PDB entry 4HNX | X-ray diffraction, 2.34 A resolution | chains A and B

[Chain A]
Protein: N-terminal acetyltransferase A complex subunit NAT1
From: Saccharomyces cerevisiae S288c
UniProtKB: P12945 (NAT1_YEAST); numbering as in UniProt (aligned over 1-854)
Sequence (863 residues; row label = number of the first residue in the row):
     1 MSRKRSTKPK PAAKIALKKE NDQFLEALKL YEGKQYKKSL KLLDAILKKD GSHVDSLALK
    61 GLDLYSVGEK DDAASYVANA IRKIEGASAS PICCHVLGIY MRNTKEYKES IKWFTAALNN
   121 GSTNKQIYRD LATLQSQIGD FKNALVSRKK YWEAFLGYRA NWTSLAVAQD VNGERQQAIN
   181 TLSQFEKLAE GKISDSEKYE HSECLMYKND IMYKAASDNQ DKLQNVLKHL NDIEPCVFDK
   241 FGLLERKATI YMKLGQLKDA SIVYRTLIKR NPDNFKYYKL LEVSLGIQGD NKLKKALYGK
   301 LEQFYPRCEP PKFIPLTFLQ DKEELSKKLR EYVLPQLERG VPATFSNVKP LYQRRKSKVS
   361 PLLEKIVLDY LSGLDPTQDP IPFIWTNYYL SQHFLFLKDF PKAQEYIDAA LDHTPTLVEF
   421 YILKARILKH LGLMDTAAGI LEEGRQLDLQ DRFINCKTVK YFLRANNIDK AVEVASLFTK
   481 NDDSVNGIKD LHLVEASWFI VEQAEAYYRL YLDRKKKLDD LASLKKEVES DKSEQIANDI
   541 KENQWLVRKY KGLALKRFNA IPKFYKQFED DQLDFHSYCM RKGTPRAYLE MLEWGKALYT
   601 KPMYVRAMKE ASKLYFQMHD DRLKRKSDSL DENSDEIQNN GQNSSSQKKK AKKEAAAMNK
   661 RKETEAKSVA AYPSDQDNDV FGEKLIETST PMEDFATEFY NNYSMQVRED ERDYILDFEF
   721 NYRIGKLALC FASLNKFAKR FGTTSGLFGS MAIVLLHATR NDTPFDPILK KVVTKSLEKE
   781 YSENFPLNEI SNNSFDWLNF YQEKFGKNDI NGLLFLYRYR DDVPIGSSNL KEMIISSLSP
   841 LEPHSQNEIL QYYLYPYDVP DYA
Unresolved in the structure: 1-17, 50, 480-493, 523-528, 624-678, 759-807, 856-863
Construct notes: expression tag (855-863)
Curated features (UniProtKB/Swiss-Prot):
  - modified residue: Ser2 (N-acetylserine), Ser674 (Phosphoserine)

[Chain B]
Protein: N-terminal acetyltransferase A complex catalytic subunit ARD1
From: Saccharomyces cerevisiae S288c
Notes: EC 2.3.1.88
UniProtKB: P07347 (ARD1_YEAST); residues 1-238 here = UniProt positions 1-238
Sequence (248 residues; numbered 1 to 248; the number before each row is that of its first residue):
     1 MPINIRRATI NDIICMQNAN LHNLPENYMM KYYMYHILSW PEASFVATTT TLDCEDSDEQ
    61 DENDKLELTL DGTNDGRTIK LDPTYLAPGE KLVGYVLVKM NDDPDQQNEP PNGHITSLSV
   121 MRTYRRMGIA ENLMRQALFA LREVHQAEYV SLHVRQSNRA ALHLYRDTLA FEVLSIEKSY
   181 YQDGEDAYAM KKVLKLEELQ ISNFTHRRLK ENEEKLEDDL ESDLLEDIIK QGVNDIIVEQ
   241 KLISEEDL
Unresolved in the structure: 1, 55-78, 208-214, 246-248
Construct notes: expression tag (239-248)

[Interface between chain A and chain B]
Residue-residue contacts (139):
  Tyr199(A) with Pro41(B); Glu42(B), hydrogen bond; Val144(B), hydrophobic; His145(B)
  Glu203(A) with Glu42(B)
  Phe238(A) with Glu143(B); Val144(B); Gln146(B)
  Asp239(A) with Arg7(B), salt bridge; Glu42(B)
  Lys240(A) with Glu143(B)
  Phe241(A) with Arg7(B); Gln136(B)
  Ile262(A) with Leu220(B)
  Arg265(A) with Asp218(B), salt bridge; Asp219(B), salt bridge; Leu220(B); Glu221(B); Ser222(B), hydrogen bond (side chain-backbone); Leu224(B)
  Thr266(A) with Leu220(B)
  Lys269(A) with Ser202(B); Glu217(B), salt bridge; Asp218(B), hydrogen bond (side chain-backbone)
  Arg270(A) with Gln136(B), hydrogen bond (backbone-side chain); Phe139(B); Glu143(B), salt bridge; Ile201(B)
  Asn271(A) with Ile5(B), hydrogen bond (side chain-backbone); Gln136(B)
  Pro272(A) with Ile201(B)
  Asp273(A) with Asn4(B); Ile5(B), hydrogen bond (backbone-backbone); Asn132(B)
  Asn274(A) with Asn4(B); Ile5(B); Arg6(B)
  Phe275(A) with Pro2(B), hydrophobic; Ile3(B); Asn4(B), hydrogen bond (backbone-side chain); Leu52(B), hydrophobic
  Lys292(A) with Leu242(B)
  Leu293(A) with Leu225(B); Ile228(B), hydrophobic
  Lys295(A) with Lys241(B), hydrogen bond (side chain-backbone); Leu242(B)
  Ala296(A) with Leu225(B), hydrophobic; Ile228(B), hydrophobic; Leu242(B)
  Leu297(A) with Leu224(B), hydrophobic; Leu225(B)
  Lys300(A) with Leu224(B); Asp227(B), salt bridge
  Gln303(A) with His206(B), hydrogen bond (backbone-side chain); Leu216(B)
  Phe304(A) with Thr205(B), hydrogen bond (backbone-side chain); His206(B); Leu216(B); Glu217(B); Asp218(B); Leu224(B), hydrophobic
  Tyr305(A) with Thr205(B); Asp218(B)
  Pro306(A) with Thr205(B); His206(B)
  Arg307(A) with Glu131(B), salt bridge; Phe204(B), hydrogen bond (side chain-backbone); Thr205(B)
  Glu309(A) with Pro2(B); Ile3(B), hydrogen bond (side chain-backbone); Met127(B)
  Phe313(A) with Pro2(B)
  Ile314(A) with Leu52(B), hydrophobic
  Thr317(A) with Asp53(B); Cys54(B), hydrogen bond
  Glu324(A) with Lys241(B)
  Arg339(A) with Arg126(B), hydrogen bond (side chain-backbone)
  Gly340(A) with Arg126(B), hydrogen bond (backbone-side chain)
  Val341(A) with Arg126(B); Met127(B), hydrophobic
  Pro342(A) with Thr123(B); Arg125(B)
  Ala343(A) with Thr123(B); Tyr124(B), hydrophobic
  Ser346(A) with Tyr124(B), hydrogen bond
  Asn347(A) with Pro2(B); Met127(B), hydrogen bond
  Pro350(A) with Thr50(B); Thr51(B)
  Arg354(A) with Thr51(B), hydrogen bond; Leu52(B), hydrogen bond (side chain-backbone); Asp53(B); Cys54(B)
  Arg355(A) with Cys54(B)
  Trp385(A) with Arg125(B); Arg126(B)
  Glu419(A) with Thr123(B); Arg125(B), salt bridge
  Phe453(A) with Met121(B), hydrophobic
  Cys456(A) with Leu21(B), hydrophobic
  Arg464(A) with Lys80(B)
  Ala496(A) with Glu26(B)
  Ser497(A) with Asn18(B); Glu26(B), hydrogen bond
  Trp498(A) with Asn18(B); Pro83(B), hydrophobic
  Tyr565(A) with Ile14(B)
  Gln567(A) with Asn27(B), hydrogen bond
  Phe568(A) with Glu26(B); Asn27(B); Met30(B), hydrophobic
  Asp571(A) with Asn27(B), hydrogen bond; Met30(B); Met34(B)
  Asp574(A) with Lys31(B), salt bridge
  Phe575(A) with Lys31(B); Met34(B), hydrophobic; Tyr35(B); Leu38(B), hydrophobic
  Tyr578(A) with Tyr35(B); Ser39(B), hydrogen bond
  Cys579(A) with Leu38(B), hydrophobic
  Thr584(A) with Leu38(B), hydrogen bond (side chain-backbone); Ser39(B); Pro41(B)
  Arg586(A) with Glu42(B), salt bridge
  Ala587(A) with Leu38(B); Pro41(B), hydrophobic
  Glu590(A) with Ile10(B)
  Met591(A) with Ile10(B), hydrophobic; Met34(B), hydrophobic; Leu38(B), hydrophobic
  Trp594(A) with Ile10(B), hydrophobic; Met34(B), hydrophobic
  Lys601(A) with Asn11(B), hydrogen bond
  Pro602(A) with Leu81(B)
  Met603(A) with Asn18(B); Pro83(B), hydrophobic
  Arg606(A) with Leu81(B), hydrogen bond (side chain-backbone)
Interface residues without a listed pair, chain A (82 interface residues in all): Gly242, Lys276, Leu281, Ile287, Leu301, Tyr332, Leu417, Phe478, Val494, Glu495, Phe564, Gln572, Lys582, Leu598
Interface residues without a listed pair, chain B (71 interface residues in all): Thr9, Ile13, Asn23, Pro25, Ile37, Trp40, Phe45, Arg122, Arg207, Glu226

[Overview]
82 residues of chain A and 71 residues of chain B are in contact, with 26 hydrogen bonds and 10 salt bridges.
Polar contacts include Asp239(A)-Arg7(B), Arg265(A)-Asp218(B) and Arg265(A)-Asp219(B).
Chain A is N-terminal acetyltransferase A complex subunit NAT1 and chain B is N-terminal acetyltransferase A
complex catalytic subunit ARD1, both from Saccharomyces cerevisiae S288c; the structure, The NatA
Acetyltransferase Complex Bound To ppGpp, was determined by X-ray diffraction.
